7CDA - chains C and E of the 6 polymer chains in the assembly; structure by X-ray diffraction, 2.66 A resolution.

# Chain C
Name: Tubulin alpha-1B chain
Organism: Sus scrofa
Reference sequence: Q2XVP4 (TBA1B_PIG); numbering as in UniProt (aligned over 1-450)
Chain sequence (450 residues; numbered 1 to 450; the number before each row is that of its first residue):
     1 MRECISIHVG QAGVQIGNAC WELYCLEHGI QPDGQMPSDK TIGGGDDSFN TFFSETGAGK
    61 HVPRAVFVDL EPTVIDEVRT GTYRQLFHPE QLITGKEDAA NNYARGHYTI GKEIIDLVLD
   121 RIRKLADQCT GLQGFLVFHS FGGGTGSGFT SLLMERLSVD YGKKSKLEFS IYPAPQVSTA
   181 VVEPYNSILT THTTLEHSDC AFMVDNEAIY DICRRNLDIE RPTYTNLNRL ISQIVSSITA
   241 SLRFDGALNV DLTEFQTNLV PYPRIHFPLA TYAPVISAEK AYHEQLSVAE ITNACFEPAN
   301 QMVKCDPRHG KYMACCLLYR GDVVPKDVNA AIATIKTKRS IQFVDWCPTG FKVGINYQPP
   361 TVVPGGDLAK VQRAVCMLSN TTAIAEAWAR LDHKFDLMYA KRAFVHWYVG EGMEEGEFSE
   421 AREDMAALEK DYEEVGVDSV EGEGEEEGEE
Disordered / not traced: 441-450
Metal / ion sites: Ca2+: Asp39, Thr41, Gly44, Glu55
Small-molecule neighbours: GTP (guanosine-5'-triphosphate): Gly10, Gln11, Ala12, Gln15, Ile16, Asp69, Asp98, Ala99, Ala100, Asn101, Ser140, Gly142, Gly143, Gly144, Thr145, Gly146, Ile171, Pro173, Val177, Ser178, Glu183, Asn206, Tyr224, Leu227, Asn228, Ile231
Swiss-Prot annotation at these positions:
  - motif: Met1 to Cys4 (MREC motif)
  - active site: Glu254
  - binding site (GTP): Gly10, Gln11, Ala12, Gln15, Glu71, Ala99, Ser140, Gly143, Gly144, Thr145, Gly146, Thr179, Glu183, Asn206, Tyr224, Asn228, Leu252
  - binding site (Mg(2+)): Glu71
  - modified residue: Lys40 (N6,N6,N6-trimethyllysine), Ser48 (Phosphoserine), Ser232 (Phosphoserine), Tyr282 (3'-nitrotyrosine), Arg339 (Omega-N-methylarginine), Ser439 (Phosphoserine), Glu443 (5-glutamyl polyglutamate), Glu445 (5-glutamyl polyglutamate)
  - cross-link (Glycyl lysine isopeptide (Lys-Gly)): Lys326 (interchain with G-Cter in ubiquitin), Lys370 (interchain with G-Cter in ubiquitin)

# Chain E
Name: Stathmin-4
Organism: Rattus norvegicus
Reference sequence: P63043 (STMN4_RAT); residues 5-145 here correspond to UniProt positions 49-189 (UniProt number = residue number + 44)
Chain sequence (143 residues; row label = number of the first residue in the row):
     3 MADMEVIELN KCTSGQSFEV ILKPPSFDGV PEFNASLPRR RDPSLEEIQK KLEAAEERRK
    63 YQEAELLKHL AEKREHEREV IQKAIEENNN FIKMAKEKLA QKMESNKENR EAHLAAMLER
   123 LQEKDKHAEE VRKNKELKEE ASR
Disordered / not traced: 3-5, 29-43, 142-145
Differences from the reference sequence: expression tag (3-4)
Swiss-Prot annotation at these positions:
  - modified residue: Ser46 (Phosphoserine)

# How chain C and chain E interact
Contacting residue pairs - 33 pairs, chain C then chain E:
  His107(C) - Lys104(E)
  His107(C) - Met105(E)
  Tyr108(C) - Lys104(E)
  Tyr108(C) - Met105(E)  hydrophobic
  Tyr108(C) - Asn108(E)
  Thr109(C) - Arg112(E)
  Lys112(C) - Met105(E)
  Leu152(C) - Leu101(E)  hydrophobic
  Glu155(C) - Leu101(E)
  Glu155(C) - Lys104(E)  salt bridge
  Arg156(C) - Leu101(E)
  Ser158(C) - Phe93(E)
  Ser158(C) - Ile94(E)
  Val159(C) - Ile94(E)
  Val159(C) - Lys98(E)
  Gly162(C) - Ile94(E)
  Lys163(C) - Asn90(E)
  Lys163(C) - Phe93(E)
  Thr193(C) - Lys104(E)
  Glu196(C) - Phe93(E)
  Glu196(C) - Lys100(E)  salt bridge
  His197(C) - Phe93(E)
  Val409(C) - His115(E)  hydrogen bond (backbone-side chain)
  Gly410(C) - Arg112(E)
  Gly410(C) - His115(E)
  Glu411(C) - Asn108(E)  hydrogen bond (backbone-side chain)
  Glu411(C) - Arg112(E)  salt bridge
  Gly412(C) - Asn108(E)
  Gly412(C) - Asn111(E)  hydrogen bond (backbone-side chain)
  Gly412(C) - Arg112(E)
  Met413(C) - Asn108(E)
  Glu414(C) - Ser107(E)  hydrogen bond
  Glu414(C) - Asn111(E)  hydrogen bond
Other interface residues (no listed pair), chain E (14 interface residues in all): Ala97

# Overview
20 residues of chain C face 14 of chain E across their interface; the contacts include 5 hydrogen bonds and 3
salt bridges. Among the polar pairs are Glu155(C)-Lys104(E), Glu196(C)-Lys100(E) and Glu411(C)-Arg112(E).
Ligands of chain C: GTP.
Here chain C is Tubulin alpha-1B chain (Sus scrofa) and chain E is Stathmin-4 (Rattus norvegicus). Entry 7CDA
(Crystal structure of T2R-TTL-PAC complex) was determined by X-ray diffraction together with 7CE6, 7CE8 and
7CEK from the same study.
